PDB entry 1JWL | X-ray diffraction, 4.00 A resolution | chains D and A of the 4 polymer chains in the assembly

== Chain D ==
Molecule: 23-nt DNA strand
Sequence (23 nucleotides; numbered 1 to 23; the number before each row is that of its first residue):
     1 AGAATTGTGA GCGGATAACA ATT
Disordered / not traced: 1-5, 20-23

== Chain A ==
Protein: Lactose Operon Repressor
From: Escherichia coli
Notes: fragment: C-terminal deletion mutant
UniProt: P03023 (LACI_ECOLI); residue numbers follow UniProt; this construct covers 1-333
Sequence (333 residues; each row starts with the number of its first residue):
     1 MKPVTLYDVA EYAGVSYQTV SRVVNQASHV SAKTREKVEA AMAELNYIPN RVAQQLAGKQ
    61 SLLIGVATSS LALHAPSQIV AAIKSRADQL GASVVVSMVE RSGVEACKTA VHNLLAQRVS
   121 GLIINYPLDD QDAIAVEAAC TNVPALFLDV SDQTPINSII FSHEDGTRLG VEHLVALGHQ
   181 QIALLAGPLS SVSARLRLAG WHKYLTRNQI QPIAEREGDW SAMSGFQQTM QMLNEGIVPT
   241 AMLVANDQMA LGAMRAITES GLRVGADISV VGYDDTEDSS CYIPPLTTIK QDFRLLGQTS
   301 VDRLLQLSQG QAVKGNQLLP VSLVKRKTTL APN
Disordered / not traced: 1, 331-333
Ligand contacts: 2-nitrophenyl beta-D-fucopyranoside (NPF): Leu73, Ala75, Pro76, Ile79, Asn125, Leu148, Asp149, Phe161, Ser193, Arg197, Trp220, Ala245, Asn246, Tyr273, Asp274, Gln291, Phe293, Leu296
Swiss-Prot annotation at these positions:
  - DNA-binding region: Leu6 to Asn25 (H-T-H motif)
  - natural variant: Tyr282 (Y282D: In T41 mutant)
  - mutagenesis: Tyr17 (Y17H: Broadening of specificity), Arg22 (R22N: Recognizes an operator variant)

== Interface between chain D and chain A ==
Pairs across the interface (5):
  DT6(D) - Ser28(A)  base contact
  DT6(D) - Val30(A)  phosphate contact
  DT6(D) - Ser31(A)  hydrogen bond to the phosphate
  DT8(D) - Gln18(A)  base contact
  DC12(D) - Leu56(A)  base contact
Interface residues without a listed pair, chain D (4 interface residues in all): DG7
Interface residues without a listed pair, chain A (9 interface residues in all): Ser16, Thr19, His29, Ala57

== In short ==
Chain D and chain A form an interface of 4 and 9 residues respectively; the contacts include 1 hydrogen bond.
The hydrogen-bonded pair is DT6(D)-Ser31(A). Ligands of chain A: 2-nitrophenyl beta-D-fucopyranoside. Curated
annotation (UniProt) lists 2 mutagenesis sites on chain A.
Here chain D is a 23-nt DNA strand and chain A is Lactose Operon Repressor (Escherichia coli). Entry 1JWL
(Structure of the Dimeric lac Repressor/Operator O1/ONPF Complex) was determined by X-ray diffraction.
